5UP9 - chains A and F of the 6 polymer chains in the assembly; structure by X-ray diffraction, 2.45 A resolution.

Chain A (and F):
Molecule: Ferritin heavy chain
Source organism: Homo sapiens
Notes: EC 1.16.3.1; chain F of this document is another copy of the same molecule, construct and numbering; everything in this record applies to it too
Reference sequence: P02794 (FRIH_HUMAN); residues 1-182 here correspond to UniProt positions 2-183 (UniProt number = residue number + 1)
Chain sequence (182 residues; row label = number of the first residue in the row):
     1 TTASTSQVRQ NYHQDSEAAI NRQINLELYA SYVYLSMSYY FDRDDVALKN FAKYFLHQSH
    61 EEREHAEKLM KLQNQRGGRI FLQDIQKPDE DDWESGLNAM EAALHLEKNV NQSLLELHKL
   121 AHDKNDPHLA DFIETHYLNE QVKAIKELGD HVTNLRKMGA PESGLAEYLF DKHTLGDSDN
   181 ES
Disordered / not traced: 1-4, 177-182 (chain F: 1-3, 178-182)
Sequence notes: engineered mutation Gln86 (Lys87 in P02794), Glu90 (Cys91 in P02794), Ala102 (Cys103 in P02794), His122 (Thr123 in P02794), Ala130 (Cys131 in P02794)
Bound ions: Zn2+ site 1: Glu27, Glu62, His65; Zn2+ site 2: Glu62, Glu107; Zn2+ site 3: His122 (together with 2,2'-(1,4-phenylene)bis(N-hydroxyacetamide)) (shared with 1 residue of chain B; His122(F) of chain F); Zn2+ site 4: Glu134 (shared with 1 residue of chain B; Glu134(F) of chain F); Zn2+ site 5: His173 (shared with 1 residue of chain E; His173(F) of chain F)
UniProt features mapped onto this chain:
  - binding site (Fe cation): Glu27, Glu62, His65, Glu107, Gln141
  - site: Arg22 (Essential for association with cargo receptor NCOA4)
  - modified residue: Thr1 (N-acetylthreonine), Ser178 (Phosphoserine), Ser182 (Phosphoserine)

Interface between chain A and chain F:
Contacting residue pairs - 25 pairs, chain A then chain F:
  Asp42(A) - Lys146(F)  hydrogen bond (backbone-side chain)
  Asp44(A) - Lys146(F)
  Asp44(A) - Gly149(F)
  Asp44(A) - Asp150(F)
  Asp44(A) - Thr153(F)  hydrogen bond (backbone-side chain)
  Asp45(A) - Thr153(F)
  Asp45(A) - Lys157(F)
  Val46(A) - Thr153(F)
  Val46(A) - Lys157(F)  hydrogen bond (backbone-side chain)
  Ala47(A) - Asp150(F)
  Ala47(A) - Asn154(F)  hydrogen bond (backbone-side chain)
  Leu48(A) - Asn154(F)
  Gly164(A) - Lys157(F)
  Leu165(A) - Lys157(F)
  Leu165(A) - Met158(F)  hydrophobic
  Tyr168(A) - Asn154(F)
  Tyr168(A) - Met158(F)  hydrophobic
  Tyr168(A) - Leu169(F)
  Tyr168(A) - Phe170(F)
  Tyr168(A) - His173(F)
  Tyr168(A) - Thr174(F)  hydrogen bond
  Leu169(A) - His173(F)
  Lys172(A) - His173(F)  hydrogen bond (side chain-backbone)
  Lys172(A) - Thr174(F)  hydrogen bond
  His173(A) - His173(F)
Interface residues without a listed pair, chain A (13 interface residues in all): Arg43

In short:
13 residues of chain A and 11 residues of chain F are in contact, with 7 hydrogen bonds. Polar contacts
include Asp42(A)-Lys146(F), Asp44(A)-Thr153(F) and Val46(A)-Lys157(F). Curated annotation (UniProt) lists 5 Fe
cation-binding residues on chain A.
Chain A and chain F are both Ferritin heavy chain (Homo sapiens); the structure, Crystal Structure of Zn-bound
Human Heavy-Chain ferritin variant 122H-delta C-star with para-xylenedihydroxamate, was determined by X-ray
diffraction, deposited together with 5UP7, 5UP8 and 5VTD.
